Entry 7YRN (electron microscopy, 2.99 A resolution); this record covers chains B and C of the 9 polymer chains in the assembly.

[Chain B (and C)]
Molecule: Envelope glycoprotein B
From: Human betaherpesvirus 5
Notes: chain C of this document is another copy of the same molecule, construct and numbering; everything in this record applies to it too
UniProtKB: B9VXM4 (B9VXM4_HCMVT); residues 1-699 here = UniProt positions 1-699
Amino-acid sequence (731 residues; each row starts with the number of its first residue):
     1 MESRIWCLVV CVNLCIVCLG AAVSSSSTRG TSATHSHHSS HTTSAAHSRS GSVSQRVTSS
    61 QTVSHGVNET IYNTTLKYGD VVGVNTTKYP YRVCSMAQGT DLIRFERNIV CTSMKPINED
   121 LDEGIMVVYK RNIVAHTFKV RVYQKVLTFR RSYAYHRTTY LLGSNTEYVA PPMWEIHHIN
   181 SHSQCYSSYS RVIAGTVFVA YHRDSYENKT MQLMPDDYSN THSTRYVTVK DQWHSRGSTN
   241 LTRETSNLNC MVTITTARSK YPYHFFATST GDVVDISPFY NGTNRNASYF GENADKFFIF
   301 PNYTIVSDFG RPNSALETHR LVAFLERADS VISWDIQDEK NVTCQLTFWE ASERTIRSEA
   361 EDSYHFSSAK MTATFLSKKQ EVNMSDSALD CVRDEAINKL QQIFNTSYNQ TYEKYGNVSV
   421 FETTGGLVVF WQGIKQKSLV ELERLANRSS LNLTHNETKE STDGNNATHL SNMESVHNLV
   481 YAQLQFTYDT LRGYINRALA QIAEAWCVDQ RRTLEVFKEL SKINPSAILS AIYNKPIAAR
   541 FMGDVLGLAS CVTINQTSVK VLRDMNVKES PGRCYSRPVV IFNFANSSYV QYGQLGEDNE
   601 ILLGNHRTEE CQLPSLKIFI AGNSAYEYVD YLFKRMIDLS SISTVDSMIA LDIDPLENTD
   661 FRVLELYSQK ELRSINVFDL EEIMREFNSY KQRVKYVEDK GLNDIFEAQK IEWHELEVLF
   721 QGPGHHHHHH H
Unresolved in the structure: 1-120, 436-467, 539-650, 699-731
Disulfide bonds: Cys185-Cys250, Cys344-Cys391
Glycans and other covalent adducts: N-acetylglucosamine (NAG) linked to Asn208, Asn281, Asn302
Construct notes: conflict His156 (Ile in B9VXM4), Arg157 (His in B9VXM4), Asn240 (Trp in B9VXM4), Thr242 (Tyr in B9VXM4), Ser246 (Cys in B9VXM4), Glu457 (Arg in B9VXM4), Glu460 (Arg in B9VXM4); expression tag (700-731)

[Chain B / chain C interface]
Contacting residue pairs (167):
  Lys130(B) with Leu666(C), hydrogen bond (side chain-backbone); Tyr667(C); Glu671(C), salt bridge
  Arg131(B) with Tyr667(C), hydrogen bond (backbone-side chain)
  Ile133(B) with Tyr667(C); Ile675(C)
  Val134(B) with Glu671(C); Ser674(C)
  Ala135(B) with Ser674(C), hydrogen bond (backbone-backbone)
  Phe149(B) with Leu161(C); Leu162(C); Gly163(C)
  Arg150(B) with Glu698(C), salt bridge
  Arg151(B) with Arg151(C)
  Asn165(B) with Arg151(C); Leu162(C); Gly163(C); Ser164(C)
  Glu167(B) with Arg150(C), salt bridge; Leu161(C); Ser164(C), hydrogen bond
  Tyr168(B) with Tyr690(C); Arg693(C), hydrogen bond
  Arg191(B) with Arg150(C); Leu161(C)
  Ile193(B) with His234(C)
  Thr196(B) with Arg236(C)
  Phe198(B) with Thr159(C); Leu161(C), hydrophobic; His234(C)
  Val199(B) with Thr158(C); Thr159(C), hydrogen bond (backbone-backbone); Tyr160(C); Leu161(C)
  Ala200(B) with Leu161(C), hydrophobic
  Tyr201(B) with Tyr160(C), hydrophobic
  Tyr206(B) with Tyr160(C)
  Tyr218(B) with Tyr696(C); Val697(C)
  Asn220(B) with Ser689(C), hydrogen bond
  His222(B) with Glu682(C), salt bridge
  Ser223(B) with Glu686(C), hydrogen bond
  Arg225(B) with Glu686(C), salt bridge; Arg693(C)
  Lys230(B) with Val697(C)
  Asp231(B) with Val697(C)
  Gln232(B) with Arg693(C); Val697(C), hydrogen bond (backbone-backbone); Glu698(C)
  Glu244(B) with Arg151(C), salt bridge; Leu162(C)
  Met251(B) with Arg693(C)
  Arg258(B) with Val677(C); Glu682(C), salt bridge
  Ser259(B) with Val677(C)
  Lys260(B) with Ile675(C); Asn676(C); Val677(C)
  Ala267(B) with Phe678(C), hydrophobic
  Ser269(B) with Ile683(C)
  Thr270(B) with Glu686(C)
  Val273(B) with Phe678(C), hydrophobic
  Trp349(B) with Glu665(C); Leu666(C)
  Glu350(B) with Arg662(C), salt bridge
  Lys370(B) with Arg662(C), hydrogen bond (backbone-side chain)
  Met371(B) with Arg662(C); Leu664(C)
  Thr372(B) with Phe661(C)
  Ala373(B) with Leu664(C), hydrophobic
  Leu427(B) with Leu666(C), hydrophobic
  Ser475(B) with Leu666(C); Tyr667(C)
  Val476(B) with Leu666(C)
  His477(B) with Leu666(C); Tyr667(C); Ile675(C)
  Asn478(B) with Asn478(C)
  Leu479(B) with Leu664(C); Leu666(C), hydrophobic
  Val480(B) with Val480(C), hydrophobic
  Tyr481(B) with Val480(C), hydrophobic
  Gln483(B) with Phe661(C); Arg662(C), hydrogen bond (side chain-backbone); Leu664(C)
  Leu484(B) with Gln483(C); Leu484(C), hydrophobic; Thr487(C)
  Phe486(B) with Thr659(C); Phe661(C), hydrophobic
  Thr487(B) with Phe661(C)
  Tyr488(B) with Thr487(C); Thr490(C)
  Leu491(B) with Leu491(C), hydrophobic; Leu656(C), hydrophobic
  Tyr494(B) with Asp654(C); Pro655(C); Leu656(C)
  Ile495(B) with Ile495(C), hydrophobic
  Asn496(B) with Tyr494(C)
  Arg497(B) with Pro655(C)
  Leu499(B) with Tyr494(C)
  Gln501(B) with Leu651(C); Asp652(C)
  Ala505(B) with Leu651(C), hydrophobic
  Trp506(B) with Ala505(C); Trp506(C), hydrophobic; Asp509(C)
  Gln510(B) with Asp509(C)
  Phe517(B) with Arg512(C); Val516(C), hydrophobic
  Asn524(B) with Glu519(C), hydrogen bond
  Ser526(B) with Glu515(C); Glu519(C)
  Ala527(B) with Arg512(C)
  Ser530(B) with Arg512(C); Glu515(C), hydrogen bond
  Ala531(B) with Arg512(C)
  Leu651(B) with Trp506(C)
  Leu656(B) with Tyr488(C); Arg492(C); Asn496(C)
  Glu657(B) with Tyr488(C); Arg492(C)
  Asn658(B) with Ala360(C); His365(C); Asp489(C); Arg492(C), hydrogen bond
  Thr659(B) with Gln485(C); Tyr488(C), hydrogen bond
  Asp660(B) with Ser363(C), hydrogen bond; His365(C), salt bridge; Leu376(C); Gln485(C)
  Phe661(B) with Leu376(C); Gln485(C); Tyr488(C), hydrophobic
  Val663(B) with Thr424(C); Gly425(C); Val476(C), hydrophobic
  Gln669(B) with Glu474(C), hydrogen bond
  Phe678(B) with Leu680(C), hydrophobic; Glu681(C); Met684(C), hydrophobic
  Leu680(B) with Leu680(C)
  Glu681(B) with Phe265(C)
  Ile683(B) with Met684(C), hydrophobic
  Met684(B) with Gly271(C)
  Arg685(B) with Phe265(C); Asp275(C), salt bridge
  Asn688(B) with Val273(C); Arg327(C), hydrogen bond
  Lys691(B) with Gly271(C), hydrogen bond (side chain-backbone); Asp272(C), salt bridge; Arg327(C); Ala328(C); Asp329(C), salt bridge
  Gln692(B) with Arg327(C); Ala328(C)
  Lys695(B) with Glu167(C), salt bridge; Tyr168(C); Val169(C); Arg191(C); Ala328(C)
  Tyr696(B) with Asn293(C); Ala328(C)
  Glu698(B) with Arg191(C), salt bridge
Interface residues without a listed pair, chain B (103 interface residues in all): Thr166, Ala194, Val197, Thr221, Phe265, Asp275, Asp509, Asn534, Asp654, Asp679, Phe687
Interface residues without a listed pair, chain C (95 interface residues in all): Ser152, Ile193, Ser219, Lys296, Glu361, Tyr481, Val508, Asp660, Leu672, Arg685, Val694, Lys695

[In short]
103 residues of chain B and 95 residues of chain C are in contact, with 19 hydrogen bonds and 14 salt bridges.
Polar contacts include Lys130(B)-Glu671(C), Arg150(B)-Glu698(C) and Glu167(B)-Arg150(C). Covalently linked
N-acetylglucosamine: at Asn208(B), Asn281(B) and Asn302(B).
Chain B and chain C are both Envelope glycoprotein B (Human betaherpesvirus 5); the structure, Cyro-EM
structure of HCMV glycoprotein B in complex with 1B03 Fab, was determined by electron microscopy.
